7RE2 - chains A and C of the 7 polymer chains in the assembly; structure by electron microscopy, 3.17 A resolution.

Chain A:
Molecule: RNA-directed RNA polymerase
Source organism: Severe acute respiratory syndrome coronavirus 2
Notes: EC 2.7.7.48
UniProtKB: P0DTD1 (R1AB_SARS2); residues 1-932 here correspond to UniProt positions 4393-5324 (UniProt number = residue number + 4392)
Chain sequence (932 residues; row label = number of the first residue in the row):
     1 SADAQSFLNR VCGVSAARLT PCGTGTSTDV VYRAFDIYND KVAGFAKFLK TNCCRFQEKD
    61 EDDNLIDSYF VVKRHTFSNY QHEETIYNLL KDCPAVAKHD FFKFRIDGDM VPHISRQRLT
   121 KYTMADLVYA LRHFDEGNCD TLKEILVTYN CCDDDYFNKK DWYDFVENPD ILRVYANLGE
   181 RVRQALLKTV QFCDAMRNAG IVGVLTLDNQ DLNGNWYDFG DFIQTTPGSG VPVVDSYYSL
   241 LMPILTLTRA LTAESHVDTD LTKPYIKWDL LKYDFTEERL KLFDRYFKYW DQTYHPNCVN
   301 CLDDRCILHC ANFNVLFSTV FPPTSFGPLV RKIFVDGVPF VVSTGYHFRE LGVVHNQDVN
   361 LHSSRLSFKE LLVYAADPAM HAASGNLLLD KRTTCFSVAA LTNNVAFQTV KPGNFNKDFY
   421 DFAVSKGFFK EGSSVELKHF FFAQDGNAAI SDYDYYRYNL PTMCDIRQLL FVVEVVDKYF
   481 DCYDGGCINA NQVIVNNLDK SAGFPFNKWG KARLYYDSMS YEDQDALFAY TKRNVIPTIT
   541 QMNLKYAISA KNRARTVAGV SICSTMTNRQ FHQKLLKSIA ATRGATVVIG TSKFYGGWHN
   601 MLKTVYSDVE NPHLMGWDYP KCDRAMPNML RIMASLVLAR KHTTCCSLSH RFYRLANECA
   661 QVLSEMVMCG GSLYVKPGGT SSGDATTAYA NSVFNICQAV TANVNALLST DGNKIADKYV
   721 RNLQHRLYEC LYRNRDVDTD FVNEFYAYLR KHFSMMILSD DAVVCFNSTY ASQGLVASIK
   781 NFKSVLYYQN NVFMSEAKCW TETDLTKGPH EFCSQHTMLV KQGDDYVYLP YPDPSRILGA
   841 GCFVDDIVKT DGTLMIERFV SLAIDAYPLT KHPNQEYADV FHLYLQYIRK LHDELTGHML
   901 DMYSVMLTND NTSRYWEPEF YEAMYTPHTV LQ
Not modelled in the structure: 1-2, 930-932
UniProt features mapped onto this chain:
  - region: Lys545 to Arg555 (Interaction with RMP Remdesivir), Thr582 to Pro620 (RdRp Palm N-ter)
  - active site: Ser759, Asp760, Asp761
  - binding site (Mn(2+)): Asn209, Asp218
  - binding site (Zn(2+)): His295, Cys301, Cys306, Cys310, Cys487, His642, Cys645, Cys646
  - site: Gln932 (Cleavage)

Chain C:
Molecule: Non-structural protein 7
Source organism: Severe acute respiratory syndrome coronavirus 2
UniProtKB: P0DTD1 (R1AB_SARS2); residues 1-83 here correspond to UniProt positions 3860-3942 (UniProt number = residue number + 3859)
Chain sequence (88 residues; each row starts with the number of its first residue; numbers below 1 keep their minus sign (Gly-4 is residue -4)):
    -4 GPVDMSKMSD VKCTSVVLLS VLQQLRVESS SKLWAQCVQL HNDILLAKDT TEAFEKMVSL
    56 LSVLLSMQGA VDINKLCEEM LDNRATLQ
Not modelled in the structure: -4 to 0, 76-83
Construct notes: expression tag (-4 to 0)
UniProt features mapped onto this chain:
  - site: Gln83 (Cleavage)

How chain A and chain C interact:
Residue-residue contacts (34):
  Thr409(A) - Glu23(C)  hydrogen bond
  Thr409(A) - Trp29(C)
  Lys411(A) - Gln18(C)
  Pro412(A) - Leu14(C)  hydrophobic
  Pro412(A) - Ser15(C)
  Gly413(A) - Val11(C)
  Gly413(A) - Ser15(C)  hydrogen bond (backbone-side chain)
  Phe415(A) - Cys8(C)  hydrophobic
  Phe415(A) - Val12(C)  hydrophobic
  Tyr420(A) - Ser1(C)
  Tyr420(A) - Ser4(C)  hydrogen bond
  Tyr420(A) - Asp5(C)
  Tyr420(A) - Cys8(C)  hydrophobic
  Phe429(A) - Ser1(C)  hydrogen bond (backbone-side chain)
  Phe429(A) - Ser4(C)
  Glu431(A) - Lys2(C)
  Glu436(A) - Lys43(C)  salt bridge
  Phe440(A) - Lys7(C)
  Phe440(A) - Leu40(C)  hydrophobic
  Phe441(A) - His36(C)
  Phe442(A) - Asn37(C)
  Phe442(A) - Leu40(C)  hydrophobic
  Phe442(A) - Leu41(C)  hydrophobic
  Ala443(A) - Leu14(C)  hydrophobic
  Ala443(A) - Val33(C)
  Ala443(A) - His36(C)
  Ala443(A) - Asn37(C)  hydrogen bond (backbone-side chain)
  Gln444(A) - Trp29(C)  hydrogen bond (backbone-side chain)
  Gln444(A) - Val33(C)
  Asp445(A) - Trp29(C)
  Asn552(A) - Asn37(C)
  Asn552(A) - Leu41(C)
  Phe843(A) - Cys8(C)  hydrophobic
  Phe843(A) - Val11(C)  hydrophobic
Also at the interface, not in a pair above, chain A (23 interface residues in all): Val410, Val424, Phe428, Lys430, Leu437, Ala550
Also at the interface, not in a pair above, chain C (21 interface residues in all): Met3, Ala30

Summary:
23 residues of chain A face 21 of chain C across their interface, with 6 hydrogen bonds and 1 salt bridge.
Polar pairs include Glu436(A)-Lys43(C), Thr409(A)-Glu23(C) and Gly413(A)-Ser15(C). From UniProt: 3 active-site
residues, Mn2+-binding residues Asn209(A) and Asp218(A) and 8 Zn2+-binding residues on chain A.
Here chain A is RNA-directed RNA polymerase and chain C is Non-structural protein 7, both from Severe acute
respiratory syndrome coronavirus 2. Entry 7RE2 (SARS-CoV-2 replication-transcription complex bound to nsp13
helicase - nsp13(1)-RTC) was determined by electron microscopy, deposited together with 7RDX, 7RDY, 7RDZ,
7RE0, 7RE1 and 7RE3.
